Entry 8U9C (electron microscopy, 3.70 A resolution); this record covers chains A and B of the 7 polymer chains in the assembly.

== Chain A (and B) ==
Name: Cell division control protein 48
Organism: Saccharomyces cerevisiae
Notes: EC 3.6.4.6; chain B of this document is another copy of the same molecule, construct and numbering; everything in this record applies to it too
UniProt: P25694 (CDC48_YEAST); numbering as in UniProt (aligned over 1-835)
Sequence (835 residues; row label = number of the first residue in the row):
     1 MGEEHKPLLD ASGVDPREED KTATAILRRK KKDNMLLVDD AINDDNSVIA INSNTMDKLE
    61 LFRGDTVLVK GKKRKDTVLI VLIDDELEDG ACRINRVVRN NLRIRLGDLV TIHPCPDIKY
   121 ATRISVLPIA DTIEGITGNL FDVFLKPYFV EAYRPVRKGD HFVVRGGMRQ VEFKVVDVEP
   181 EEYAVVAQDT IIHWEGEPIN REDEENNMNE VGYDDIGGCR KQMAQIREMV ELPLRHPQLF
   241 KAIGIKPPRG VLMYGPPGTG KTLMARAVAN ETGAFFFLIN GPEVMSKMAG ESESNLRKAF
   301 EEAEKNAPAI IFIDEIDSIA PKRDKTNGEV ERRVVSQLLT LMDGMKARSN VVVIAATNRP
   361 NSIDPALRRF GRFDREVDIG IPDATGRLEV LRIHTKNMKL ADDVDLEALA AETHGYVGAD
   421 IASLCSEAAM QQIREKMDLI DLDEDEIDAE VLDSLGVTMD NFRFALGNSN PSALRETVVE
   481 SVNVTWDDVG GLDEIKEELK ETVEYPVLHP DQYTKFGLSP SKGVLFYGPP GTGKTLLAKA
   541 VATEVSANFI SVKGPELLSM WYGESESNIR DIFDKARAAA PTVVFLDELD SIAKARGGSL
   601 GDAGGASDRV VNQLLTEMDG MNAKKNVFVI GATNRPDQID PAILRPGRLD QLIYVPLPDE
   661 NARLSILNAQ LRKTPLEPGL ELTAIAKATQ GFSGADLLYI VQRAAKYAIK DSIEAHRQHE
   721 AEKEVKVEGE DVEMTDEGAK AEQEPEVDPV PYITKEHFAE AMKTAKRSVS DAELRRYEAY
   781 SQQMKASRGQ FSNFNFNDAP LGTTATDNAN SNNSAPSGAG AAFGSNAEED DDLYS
Disordered / not traced: 1-205, 724-745, 785-835 (chain B: 1-208, 723-747, 797-835)
Bound ions: Mg2+ site 1: Thr262 (together with 08T); Mg2+ site 2: Thr535 (together with 08T)
Residues lining bound ligands:
  - 08T ([[[(2R,3S,4R,5R)-5-(6-aminopurin-9-yl)-3,4-bis(oxidanyl)oxolan-2-yl]methoxy-oxidanyl-phosphoryl]oxy-oxidanyl-phosphoryl]oxy-tris(fluoranyl)beryllium), molecule 1: Asp215, Ile216, Gly217, Pro256, Pro257, Gly258, Thr259, Gly260, Lys261, Thr262, Leu263, Glu315, Asn358, Val390, His394, Gly418, Ala419
  - 08T, molecule 2: Asp488, Gly490, Pro529, Pro530, Gly531, Thr532, Gly533, Lys534, Thr535, Leu536, Glu588, Asn634, Ile666, Gln670, Gly694, Ala695, Leu698
UniProt features mapped onto this chain:
  - binding site (ATP): Pro257 to Leu263, Asn358, His394, Gly531 to Leu536
  - modified residue: Ser472 (Phosphoserine), Ser519 (Phosphoserine), Thr735 (Phosphothreonine), Ser770 (Phosphoserine)
  - cross-link (Glycyl lysine isopeptide (Lys-Gly)): Lys305 (interchain with G-Cter in ubiquitin), Lys322 (interchain with G-Cter in ubiquitin), Lys346 (interchain with G-Cter in ubiquitin), Lys522 (interchain with G-Cter in ubiquitin), Lys539 (interchain with G-Cter in ubiquitin), Lys594 (interchain with G-Cter in ubiquitin), Lys673 (interchain with G-Cter in ubiquitin)
  - mutagenesis: Lys261 (K261A: Moderate reduction in growth rate; K261T: Probable loss of ATP binding. Complete loss of catalytic activity), Glu315 (E315A: Moderate reduction in growth rate; E315D: Severe loss of catalytic activity without affecting cooperativity between the 2 ATP-binding regions. Slight reduction in growth rate ...), Asn358 (N358A: Slight reduction in growth rate. Restores cell growth; when associated with Q-315), Arg369 (R369A: No effect on growth rate. Restores cell growth; when associated with Q-315), Pro471 (P471A/S: Restores cell growth; when associated with Q-315), Arg475 (R475H: Restores cell growth; when associated with Q-315), Lys534 (K534A/T: Severe loss of catalytic activity. Lethal), Glu588 (E588D: Moderate reduction in growth rate; E588Q: Lethal), Arg645 (R645A: Lethal)
From the paper describing this entry:
  - catalytic residues: Glu315, Arg369, Arg372, Glu588, Arg645, Arg648 (citing earlier work)

== Chain A / chain B interface ==
Residue-residue contacts (142):
  Pro257(A) with Arg369(B)
  Gly258(A) with Arg369(B)
  Thr262(A) with Met345(B)
  Arg266(A) with Met345(B), hydrogen bond; Lys346(B)
  Leu278(A) with Met345(B), hydrophobic
  Asn280(A) with Thr340(B)
  Pro282(A) with Arg333(B); Ser336(B); Gln337(B)
  Glu283(A) with Arg297(B)
  Met285(A) with Gly290(B); Arg333(B)
  Ser286(A) with Ala289(B)
  Lys287(A) with Ala289(B); Glu291(B)
  Asp317(A) with Arg332(B), hydrogen bond (backbone-side chain)
  Ser318(A) with Ser336(B)
  Pro321(A) with Arg332(B)
  Lys325(A) with Thr326(B), hydrogen bond (side chain-backbone)
  Arg359(A) with Arg323(B)
  Met398(A) with Ile243(B); Ile245(B), hydrophobic
  Lys399(A) with Ile243(B)
  Ala419(A) with Arg369(B); Phe370(B)
  Ala422(A) with Phe370(B), hydrophobic
  Ser423(A) with Phe370(B)
  Ser426(A) with Ile245(B); Lys246(B)
  Glu427(A) with Arg375(B)
  Ala429(A) with Ile243(B), hydrophobic; Ile245(B), hydrophobic
  Met430(A) with Glu228(B); Phe240(B), hydrophobic
  Ile433(A) with Leu239(B), hydrophobic; Ile243(B), hydrophobic
  Arg434(A) with Glu228(B), salt bridge; Arg375(B)
  Glu444(A) with Arg235(B); His236(B), hydrogen bond (backbone-side chain)
  Asp445(A) with His236(B)
  Glu446(A) with His236(B)
  Ile447(A) with His236(B); Gln238(B)
  Leu452(A) with Ala242(B), hydrophobic
  Ser472(A) with Arg368(B); Arg369(B)
  Arg475(A) with Arg368(B), hydrogen bond (side chain-backbone); Phe373(B), hydrogen bond (side chain-backbone); Asp374(B), hydrogen bond (side chain-backbone); Glu376(B), salt bridge
  Glu476(A) with Asn361(B), hydrogen bond; Arg368(B)
  Glu480(A) with Asn622(B)
  Val482(A) with Asn622(B)
  Pro530(A) with Arg645(B)
  Gly531(A) with Arg645(B)
  Thr535(A) with Met621(B)
  Lys539(A) with Gly620(B), hydrogen bond (side chain-backbone); Lys624(B)
  Lys553(A) with Thr616(B)
  Pro555(A) with Glu566(B); Gln613(B)
  Glu556(A) with Arg570(B), hydrogen bond (backbone-side chain)
  Leu558(A) with Tyr562(B); Arg609(B)
  Ser559(A) with Tyr562(B)
  Met560(A) with Tyr562(B), hydrogen bond (backbone-backbone)
  Ser567(A) with Lys325(B), hydrogen bond
  Phe585(A) with Met621(B), hydrophobic
  Asp587(A) with Thr616(B); Met621(B)
  Glu588(A) with Thr616(B)
  Asp590(A) with Arg596(B), salt bridge; Asn612(B)
  Ser591(A) with Asn612(B)
  Lys594(A) with Asp608(B), salt bridge
  Gly598(A) with Leu600(B)
  Ser599(A) with Leu600(B); Asp602(B); Gly604(B); Gly605(B)
  Leu600(A) with Leu600(B), hydrogen bond (backbone-backbone); Gly601(B)
  Gly601(A) with Asp602(B), hydrogen bond (backbone-backbone); Gly604(B), hydrogen bond (backbone-backbone)
  Ala603(A) with Tyr562(B), hydrophobic; Ala603(B)
  Ala606(A) with Tyr562(B), hydrophobic
  Ser607(A) with Tyr562(B)
  Asn634(A) with Arg596(B)
  Thr674(A) with Phe516(B)
  Pro675(A) with Lys515(B); Phe516(B)
  Ala684(A) with Phe794(B)
  Ile685(A) with Phe796(B), hydrophobic
  Ala688(A) with Gln790(B); Phe791(B); Phe794(B), hydrophobic
  Phe692(A) with Phe791(B), hydrophobic
  Ala695(A) with Arg645(B); Pro646(B)
  Asp696(A) with Pro646(B)
  Tyr699(A) with Pro646(B), hydrophobic; Asp650(B); Gln651(B), hydrogen bond
  Val701(A) with Leu518(B)
  Gln702(A) with Leu518(B); Ser519(B), hydrogen bond; Pro520(B); Ser521(B), hydrogen bond (side chain-backbone)
  Arg703(A) with Gln651(B), hydrogen bond
  Ala705(A) with Leu518(B), hydrophobic
  Lys706(A) with Glu501(B), salt bridge; Thr502(B)
  Ala708(A) with Phe516(B), hydrophobic
  Ile709(A) with Gln512(B); Tyr513(B), hydrophobic
  Lys710(A) with Glu501(B); Tyr505(B)
  Ser712(A) with Gln512(B), hydrogen bond
  Ile713(A) with His509(B); Gln512(B)
  Asp748(A) with Lys515(B)
  Val750(A) with Lys515(B); Phe516(B)
  Ile753(A) with Phe516(B), hydrophobic
  Lys755(A) with Phe796(B)
  Phe758(A) with Phe796(B), hydrophobic
  Ala759(A) with Asn793(B); Phe796(B)
  Met762(A) with Phe791(B), hydrophobic; Ser792(B); Phe794(B), hydrophobic
  Lys763(A) with Arg788(B), hydrogen bond (backbone-side chain)
  Ala765(A) with Phe791(B)
  Lys766(A) with Ser787(B)
  Arg767(A) with Ser787(B)
  Ser768(A) with Arg645(B); Pro646(B)
  Glu773(A) with Pro641(B)
Also at the interface, not in a pair above, chain A (109 interface residues in all): Glu315, Asn358, Cys425, Leu442, Asp443, Val457, Val479, Ser551, Asp602, Gln638, Gln670, Lys673, Glu681, Pro751, Tyr752
Also at the interface, not in a pair above, chain B (92 interface residues in all): Gly244, Pro248, Met288, Glu293, Asp324, Asn327, Gly344, Gly517, Trp561, Glu564, Ser599, Ala623, Ala642, Leu644, Met784, Lys785

== Summary ==
The interface between chain A and chain B involves 109 residues on one side and 92 on the other; the contacts
include 21 hydrogen bonds and 5 salt bridges. Polar pairs include Arg434(A)-Glu228(B), Arg475(A)-Glu376(B) and
Asp590(A)-Arg596(B). Chain A binds compound 08T. From the paper: catalytic residues Glu315(A), Arg369(A) and
Arg372(A) among others.
Both chains are Cell division control protein 48 (Saccharomyces cerevisiae). Entry 8U9C (Cdc48-Shp1 unfolding
native substrate, Class 5) was determined by electron microscopy together with 8U7T, 8U8I, 8U9P, 8U9Q, 8U9Z,
8UA0 and 3 further entries from the same study.
